9K72 - chain A; structure by X-ray diffraction, 1.55 A resolution.

Chain A:
Molecule: beta-glucosidase
From: Thermoanaerobacterium saccharolyticum
Notes: EC 3.2.1.21
UniProtKB: I3VXG7 (I3VXG7_THESW); numbering as in UniProt (aligned over 1-444)
Amino-acid sequence (444 residues; each row starts with the number of its first residue):
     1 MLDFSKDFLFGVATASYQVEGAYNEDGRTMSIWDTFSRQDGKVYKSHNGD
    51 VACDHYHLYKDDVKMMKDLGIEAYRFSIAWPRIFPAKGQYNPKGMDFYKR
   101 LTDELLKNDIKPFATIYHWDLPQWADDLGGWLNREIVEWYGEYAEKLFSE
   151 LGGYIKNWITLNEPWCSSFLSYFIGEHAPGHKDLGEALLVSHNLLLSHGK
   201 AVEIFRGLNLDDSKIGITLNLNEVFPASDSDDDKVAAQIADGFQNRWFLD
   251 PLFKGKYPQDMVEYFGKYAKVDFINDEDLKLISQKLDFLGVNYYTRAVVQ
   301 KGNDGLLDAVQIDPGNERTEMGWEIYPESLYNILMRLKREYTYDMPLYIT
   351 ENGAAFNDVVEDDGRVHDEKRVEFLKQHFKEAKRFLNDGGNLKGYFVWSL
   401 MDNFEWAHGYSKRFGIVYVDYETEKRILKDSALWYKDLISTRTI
Metal / ion sites: Na+ site 1: Tyr17, Gly49; Na+ site 2: Ser37, Ser46; Na+ site 3 near Asp287 (its only coordinating residue here)

Summary:
Tyr17 and Gly49 coordinate Na+ site 1. The Na+ site 2 is built by Ser37 and Ser46.
Chain A is beta-glucosidase (Thermoanaerobacterium saccharolyticum); the structure, Crystal structure of
TsaBgl using merged datasets, was determined by X-ray diffraction together with 9K73 from the same study.
